PDB entry 3VH5 | X-ray diffraction, 2.40 A resolution | chains T and W of the 4 polymer chains in the assembly

Chain T:
Protein: Cenp-T
From: Gallus gallus
Notes: fragment: C-terminal histone fold
UniProt: F1NPG5 (F1NPG5_CHICK); residues 531-639 here correspond to UniProt positions 54-162 (UniProt number = residue number - 477)
Chain sequence (111 residues; each row starts with the number of its first residue):
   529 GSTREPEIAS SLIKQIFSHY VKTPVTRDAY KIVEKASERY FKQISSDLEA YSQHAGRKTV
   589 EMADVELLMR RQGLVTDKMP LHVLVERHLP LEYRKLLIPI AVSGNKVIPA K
Not modelled in the structure: 529-532, 627-639
Sequence notes: expression tag (529-530); engineered mutation A564 (Cys87 in F1NPG5), A638 (Cys161 in F1NPG5)
From the paper describing this entry:
  - mutagenesis - Q543A/R555A/K586A: decreased binding to DNA
  - higher-order assembly contacts with a neighbouring Cenp-S: Y579, H582, L595, R598
  - mutagenesis - Y579A/H582E/L595R/R598E: abolished binding to Cenp-S
  - mutagenesis - Y579A/H582E/L595R/R598E: decreased localization
  - mutagenesis - Y579A/H582E/L595R/R598E: decreased growth

Chain W:
Protein: Cenp-W
From: Gallus gallus
Chain sequence (77 residues; row label = number of the first residue in the row; numbering starts at 0):
     0 GYRRTVPRGT LRKIIKKHKP HLRLAANTDL LVHLSFLLFL HRLAEEARTN AFENKSKIIK
    60 PEHTIAAAKV ILKKSRG
Not modelled in the structure: 0-1
From the paper describing this entry:
  - mutagenesis - R7A/R11A/K12A/R22A/K54A/K56A: decreased binding to DNA

How chain T and chain W interact:
Pairs across the interface (110):
  P534(T) with K12(W); I13(W); K16(W)
  E535(T) with T9(W); I13(W)
  I536(T) with I13(W)
  Q543(T) with R2(W), hydrogen bond (side chain-backbone)
  I544(T) with L36(W), hydrophobic; L39(W), hydrophobic; H40(W)
  F545(T) with L39(W); L42(W), hydrophobic; A43(W), hydrophobic
  Y548(T) with H40(W); A43(W), hydrophobic; E44(W), hydrogen bond; R47(W)
  V549(T) with A43(W); R47(W), hydrogen bond (backbone-side chain); I58(W), hydrophobic
  T551(T) with R47(W); K56(W)
  P552(T) with K56(W); I57(W); I58(W), hydrogen bond (backbone-backbone)
  V553(T) with I58(W)
  T554(T) with I57(W); I58(W), hydrogen bond (backbone-backbone); P60(W)
  D556(T) with P60(W)
  A557(T) with I58(W); K59(W); P60(W); T63(W)
  I560(T) with T63(W); I64(W), hydrophobic
  V561(T) with L39(W), hydrophobic; L42(W), hydrophobic; T63(W)
  A564(T) with F38(W); A67(W), hydrophobic; L71(W)
  S565(T) with F35(W); L39(W)
  R567(T) with L71(W)
  Y568(T) with S34(W), hydrogen bond; F35(W), hydrophobic; F38(W), hydrophobic; L71(W); S74(W)
  F569(T) with L10(W), hydrophobic; I13(W), hydrophobic; H17(W); F35(W), hydrophobic
  K570(T) with H17(W)
  Q571(T) with R75(W)
  I572(T) with V31(W), hydrophobic
  S573(T) with I14(W); H17(W)
  D575(T) with R75(W); G76(W), hydrogen bond (side chain-backbone)
  E577(T) with K18(W)
  Y579(T) with G76(W), hydrogen bond (side chain-backbone)
  K586(T) with L21(W); R22(W)
  T587(T) with R22(W), hydrogen bond (side chain-backbone); L23(W), hydrogen bond (side chain-backbone); A24(W)
  V588(T) with L21(W), hydrophobic; R22(W), hydrogen bond (backbone-backbone); L23(W), hydrophobic; A24(W), hydrogen bond (backbone-backbone); T27(W)
  E589(T) with A24(W); T27(W)
  M590(T) with T27(W); L30(W), hydrophobic
  V593(T) with L30(W), hydrophobic; V31(W)
  L596(T) with G76(W)
  M597(T) with L33(W), hydrophobic; S34(W); L37(W), hydrophobic
  R599(T) with G76(W), hydrogen bond (side chain-backbone)
  Q600(T) with S34(W); R41(W), hydrogen bond (backbone-side chain); K73(W); S74(W), hydrogen bond (side chain-backbone)
  G601(T) with R41(W)
  L602(T) with L37(W), hydrophobic; R41(W)
  L609(T) with L30(W), hydrophobic; L33(W), hydrophobic
  L612(T) with L33(W)
  V613(T) with L33(W), hydrophobic
  H616(T) with L33(W); L36(W); L37(W); H40(W)
  L617(T) with H32(W)
  P618(T) with R3(W)
  Y621(T) with R3(W); T4(W); V5(W), hydrogen bond (side chain-backbone); L29(W), hydrophobic
  L624(T) with R7(W); N26(W), hydrogen bond (backbone-side chain); L29(W), hydrophobic
  L625(T) with N26(W); L30(W), hydrophobic
Also at the interface, not in a pair above, chain T (57 interface residues in all): L540, I541, H547, E566, S574, L576, S580, E620
Also at the interface, not in a pair above, chain W (53 interface residues in all): P6, H20, A46, F51

Summary:
The interface between chain T and chain W involves 57 residues on one side and 53 on the other, with 17
hydrogen bonds. Among the polar pairs are Q543(T)-R2(W), Y548(T)-E44(W) and V549(T)-R47(W). From the paper:
Q543A/R555A/K586A of chain T reduce binding to DNA; higher-order assembly contacts with a neighbouring Cenp-S
through Y579(T), H582(T) and L595(T) among others; 3 substitutions were tested in all.
Chain T is Cenp-T and chain W is Cenp-W, both from Gallus gallus; the structure, Crystal structure of the
chicken CENP-T histone fold/CENP-W/CENP-S/CENP-X heterotetrameric complex, crystal form I, was determined by
X-ray diffraction together with 3B0B, 3B0C, 3B0D and 3VH6 from the same study.
